8XXP - chains B and C of the 8 polymer chains in the assembly; structure by electron microscopy, 2.60 A resolution.

[Chain B]
Name: DNA-directed RNA polymerase subunit beta
From: African swine fever virus
Notes: EC 2.7.7.6
Reference sequence: A0A2X0RU95 (A0A2X0RU95_ASF); residue numbers follow UniProt; this construct covers 8-1242
Sequence (1235 residues; numbered 8 to 1242; the number before each row is that of its first residue):
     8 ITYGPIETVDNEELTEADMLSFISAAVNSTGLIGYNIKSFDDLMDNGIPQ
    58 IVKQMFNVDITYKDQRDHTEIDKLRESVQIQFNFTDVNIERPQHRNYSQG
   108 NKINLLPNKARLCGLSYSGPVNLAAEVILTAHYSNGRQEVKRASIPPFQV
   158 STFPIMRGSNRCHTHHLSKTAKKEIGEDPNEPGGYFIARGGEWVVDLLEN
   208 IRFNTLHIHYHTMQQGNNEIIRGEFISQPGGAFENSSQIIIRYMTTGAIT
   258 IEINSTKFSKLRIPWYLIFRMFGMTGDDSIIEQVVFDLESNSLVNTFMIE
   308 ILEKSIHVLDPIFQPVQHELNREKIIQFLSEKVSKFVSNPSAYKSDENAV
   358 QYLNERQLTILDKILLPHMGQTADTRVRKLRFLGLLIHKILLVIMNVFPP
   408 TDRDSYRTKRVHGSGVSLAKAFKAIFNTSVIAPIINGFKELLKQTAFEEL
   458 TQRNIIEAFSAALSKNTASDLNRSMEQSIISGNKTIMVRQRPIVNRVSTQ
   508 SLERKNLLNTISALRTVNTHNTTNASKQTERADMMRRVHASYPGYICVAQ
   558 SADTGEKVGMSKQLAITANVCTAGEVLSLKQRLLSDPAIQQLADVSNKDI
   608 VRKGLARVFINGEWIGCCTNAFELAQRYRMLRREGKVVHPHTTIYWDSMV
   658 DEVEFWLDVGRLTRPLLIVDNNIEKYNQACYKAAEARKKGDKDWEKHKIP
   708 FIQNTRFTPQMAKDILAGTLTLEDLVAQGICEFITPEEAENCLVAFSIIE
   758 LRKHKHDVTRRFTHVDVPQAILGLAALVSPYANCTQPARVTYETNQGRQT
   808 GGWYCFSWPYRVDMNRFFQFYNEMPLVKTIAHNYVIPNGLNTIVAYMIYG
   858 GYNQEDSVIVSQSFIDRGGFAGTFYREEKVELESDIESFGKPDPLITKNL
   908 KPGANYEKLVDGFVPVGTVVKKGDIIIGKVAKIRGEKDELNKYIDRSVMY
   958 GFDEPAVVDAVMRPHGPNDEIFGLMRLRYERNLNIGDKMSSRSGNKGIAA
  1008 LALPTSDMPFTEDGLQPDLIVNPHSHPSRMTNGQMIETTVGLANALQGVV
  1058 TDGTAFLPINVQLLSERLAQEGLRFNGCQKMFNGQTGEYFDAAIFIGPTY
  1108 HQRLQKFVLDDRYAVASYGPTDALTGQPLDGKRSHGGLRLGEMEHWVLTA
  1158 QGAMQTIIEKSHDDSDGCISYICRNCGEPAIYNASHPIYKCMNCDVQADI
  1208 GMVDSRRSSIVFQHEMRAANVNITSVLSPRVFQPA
Not modelled in the structure: 65-89, 103-108, 131-152, 341-357, 441-475, 489-506, 528-534, 890-894, 938-951
Ion coordination: Zn2+: Cys1180, Cys1183, Cys1198, Cys1201

[Chain C]
Name: DNA-directed RNA polymerase RPB3-11 homolog
From: African swine fever virus
Reference sequence: A0A2X0RUE7 (A0A2X0RUE7_ASF); numbering as in UniProt (aligned over 1-359)
Sequence (359 residues; each row starts with the number of its first residue):
     1 MEKIFQNVEIKPFLIDFSNLFIKNAAKKLFQLEEQLPLVPVNVVMDFKGI
    51 SRAAVHGLSRVLQDEIPNYMLDIKPGGYKIEDSTDLFMTEQFIRNRINFI
   101 PIYAKNETLVFALRSLNNSCEVKTIYSRDLIQVAGPKLKYPIFNPTFEIG
   151 FLQPGKSLIIEDIYIKKGIGRKHAAFNLAVKTHFSHLDIEQYPTDKKEYM
   201 ALSGYKQSSMTSDPRHHRLGLCFPAVPLPHINQAVRTYLKNACRIIIGRI
   251 QSIQKIYENFEEPQPELVLFSMDEEKTKAIITIKDETHTIGNLLKTYIYE
   301 MIPDISFVGYQCVPHKQEMVLTIIHKASQEDLITLLEKSIQNIIQTFQIL
   351 EKNVDELIA

[Chain B / chain C interface]
Residue-residue contacts (93):
  Phe813(B) - Phe87(C)
  Trp815(B) - Phe87(C)
  Trp815(B) - Thr89(C)
  Pro816(B) - Leu86(C)  hydrophobic
  Pro816(B) - Phe87(C)  hydrophobic
  Tyr817(B) - Leu86(C)  hydrophobic
  Tyr817(B) - Phe87(C)
  Phe827(B) - Gln91(C)
  Phe827(B) - Phe92(C)  hydrophobic
  Tyr828(B) - Phe92(C)
  Tyr828(B) - Arg96(C)  hydrogen bond
  Tyr859(B) - Pro314(C)
  Ser870(B) - Ala174(C)
  Ser870(B) - Asn177(C)
  Asp873(B) - Asn95(C)
  Asp873(B) - Phe99(C)
  Asp873(B) - His173(C)
  Asp873(B) - Ala174(C)  hydrogen bond (side chain-backbone)
  Arg874(B) - Asn95(C)  hydrogen bond (backbone-side chain)
  Arg874(B) - Phe99(C)
  Arg874(B) - Asn177(C)
  Gly875(B) - Asn95(C)
  Gly879(B) - Gln91(C)  hydrogen bond (backbone-side chain)
  Thr880(B) - Gln91(C)  hydrogen bond
  Glu987(B) - Gln91(C)
  Leu1008(B) - Pro314(C)  hydrophobic
  Pro1011(B) - Asp64(C)
  Thr1012(B) - Gln63(C)
  Thr1012(B) - Asp64(C)
  Thr1012(B) - Asn177(C)  hydrogen bond
  Thr1012(B) - Lys181(C)
  Ser1013(B) - Arg60(C)  hydrogen bond (backbone-side chain)
  Ser1013(B) - Gln63(C)
  Ser1013(B) - Asp64(C)  hydrogen bond
  Asp1014(B) - Arg60(C)  salt bridge
  Asp1014(B) - His288(C)
  Phe1017(B) - His56(C)
  Phe1017(B) - Lys181(C)
  Phe1017(B) - Phe184(C)  hydrophobic
  Glu1019(B) - Thr182(C)
  Glu1019(B) - His183(C)
  Glu1019(B) - Phe184(C)  hydrogen bond (backbone-backbone)
  Glu1019(B) - Ser185(C)
  Glu1019(B) - Gln191(C)
  Glu1019(B) - Tyr205(C)
  Asp1020(B) - Lys181(C)
  Asp1020(B) - Thr182(C)
  Gly1021(B) - Lys181(C)
  Gln1023(B) - Lys181(C)  hydrogen bond
  Arg1081(B) - Thr194(C)
  Arg1081(B) - Tyr199(C)
  Arg1081(B) - Met200(C)  hydrogen bond (side chain-backbone)
  Arg1081(B) - Leu202(C)  hydrogen bond (side chain-backbone)
  Arg1081(B) - Ser203(C)  hydrogen bond (side chain-backbone)
  Phe1082(B) - Lys197(C)
  Phe1082(B) - Met200(C)  hydrophobic
  Asn1083(B) - Met200(C)  hydrogen bond (side chain-backbone)
  Lys1087(B) - Gln191(C)  hydrogen bond
  Lys1087(B) - Ser203(C)  hydrogen bond (side chain-backbone)
  Lys1087(B) - Gly204(C)
  Lys1087(B) - Tyr205(C)
  Phe1089(B) - Phe184(C)
  Phe1089(B) - His186(C)
  Asn1090(B) - His56(C)
  Gly1091(B) - His56(C)  hydrogen bond (backbone-side chain)
  Gly1091(B) - Arg60(C)  hydrogen bond (backbone-side chain)
  Gln1092(B) - Arg60(C)
  Gln1092(B) - His288(C)
  Gln1092(B) - Tyr310(C)
  Thr1093(B) - His56(C)
  Thr1093(B) - Asn292(C)  hydrogen bond (backbone-side chain)
  Gly1094(B) - Arg52(C)
  Gly1094(B) - His56(C)
  Gly1094(B) - Phe184(C)
  Glu1095(B) - Arg52(C)
  Tyr1096(B) - His186(C)
  Tyr1096(B) - Ile189(C)
  Tyr1096(B) - Ser203(C)
  Tyr1096(B) - Tyr205(C)  hydrophobic
  Tyr1096(B) - Gln207(C)  hydrogen bond (side chain-backbone)
  Tyr1096(B) - Ser208(C)
  Tyr1096(B) - Ser209(C)  hydrogen bond (backbone-side chain)
  Tyr1096(B) - Ser212(C)  hydrogen bond
  Phe1097(B) - Ser203(C)
  Asp1098(B) - Leu202(C)
  Asp1098(B) - Ser203(C)  hydrogen bond (backbone-backbone)
  Asp1098(B) - Ser208(C)  hydrogen bond
  Asp1098(B) - Ser209(C)  hydrogen bond
  Ala1099(B) - Ala201(C)
  Ala1100(B) - Met200(C)
  Ala1100(B) - Ala201(C)  hydrogen bond (backbone-backbone)
  Ala1100(B) - Leu202(C)
  Ala1100(B) - Ser203(C)
Also at the interface, not in a pair above, chain B (46 interface residues in all): Ala878, Val923, Gly924, Arg988, Asn989, Cys1085
Also at the interface, not in a pair above, chain C (46 interface residues in all): Glu65, Ile80, Arg171, Lys172, Met210

[In short]
Chain B and chain C each contribute 46 residues to their interface, with 26 hydrogen bonds and 1 salt bridge.
Polar pairs include Asp1014(B)-Arg60(C), Tyr828(B)-Arg96(C) and Asp873(B)-Ala174(C). Cys1180(B), Cys1183(B),
Cys1198(B) and Cys1201(B) coordinate Zn2+.
Chain B is DNA-directed RNA polymerase subunit beta and chain C is DNA-directed RNA polymerase RPB3-11
homolog, both from African swine fever virus; the structure, ASFV RNAP core complex, was determined by
electron microscopy (same publication as 8Y0E, 8XX4, 8XX5, 8XXT and 8XY6).
